PDB entry 5ESV | X-ray diffraction, 3.10 A resolution | chains B and C of the 9 polymer chains in the assembly

== Chain B ==
Molecule: CH03 Light Chain
Organism: Homo sapiens
UniProtKB: P01834 (IGKC_HUMAN); residues 109-214 here correspond to UniProt positions 1-106 (UniProt number = residue number - 108)
Amino-acid sequence (215 residues; numbered 1 to 214 plus 1 insertion-coded residue; the number before each row is that of its first residue):
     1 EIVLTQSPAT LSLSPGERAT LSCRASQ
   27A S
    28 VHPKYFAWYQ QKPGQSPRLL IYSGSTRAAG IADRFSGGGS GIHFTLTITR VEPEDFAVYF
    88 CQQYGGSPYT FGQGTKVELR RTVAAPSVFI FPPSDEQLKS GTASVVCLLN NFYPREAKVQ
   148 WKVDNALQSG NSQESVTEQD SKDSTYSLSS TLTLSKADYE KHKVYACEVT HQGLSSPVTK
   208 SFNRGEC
Not modelled in the structure: 213-214
Disulfides: Cys23-Cys88, Cys134-Cys194

== Chain C ==
Molecule: CH03 Heavy Chain
Organism: Homo sapiens
UniProtKB: S6BGE0 (S6BGE0_HUMAN); residues 103-218 here correspond to UniProt positions 129-244 (UniProt number = residue number + 26)
Amino-acid sequence (244 residues; row label = number of the first residue in the row; a row labelled like 82A-82C holds insertion residues (82A, then the next letters in order)):
     1 EVQLVESGGG VVRPGGSLRL SCAASGFIFE NYGLTWVRQV PGKGLHWVSG MN
   52A W
    53 NGGDTRYADS VRGRFSMSRD NSNNIAYLQM
82A-82C KNL
    83 RVDDTALYYC ARGTDYTI
100A-100P DDQGIFYKGSGTFWYF
   101 DLWGRGTLVT VSSASTKGPS VFPLAPSSKS TSGGTAALGC LVKDYFPEPV TVSWNSGALT
   161 SGVHTFPAVL QSSGLYSLSS VVTVPSSSLG TQTYICNVNH KPSNTKVDKR VEPKSCDKGL
   221 EVLF
Not modelled in the structure: 128-130, 214-224
Disulfides: Cys22-Cys92, Cys140-Cys196
Sequence notes: expression tag (219-224)

== Interface between chain B and chain C ==
Residue-residue contacts - 7 pairs, chain B then chain C:
  Pro15(B) with Asn204(C)
  Glu79(B) with Lys201(C), salt bridge
  Pro80(B) with Asn204(C)
  Glu81(B) with Lys201(C), salt bridge
  Ser168(B) with Lys206(C), hydrogen bond (backbone-side chain)
  Lys169(B) with Ser156(C), hydrogen bond; Asn197(C)
Other interface residues (no listed pair), chain C (6 interface residues in all): Asp208

== Summary ==
The chain B/chain C interface involves 6 residues from each chain; the contacts include 2 hydrogen bonds and 2
salt bridges. Polar pairs include Glu79(B)-Lys201(C), Glu81(B)-Lys201(C) and Ser168(B)-Lys206(C).
Here chain B is CH03 Light Chain and chain C is CH03 Heavy Chain, both from Homo sapiens. Entry 5ESV (Crystal
Structure of Broadly Neutralizing Antibody CH03, Isolated from Donor CH0219, in Complex with Scaffolded
Trimeric ...) was determined by X-ray diffraction (same publication as 5ESZ).
